Entry 6LT0 (electron microscopy, 3.20 A resolution); this record covers chains C and E of the 6 polymer chains in the assembly.

[Chain C]
Molecule: Guanine nucleotide exchange C9orf72
From: Homo sapiens
UniProtKB: Q96LT7 (CI072_HUMAN); residue numbers follow UniProt; this construct covers 1-481
Chain sequence (481 residues; row label = number of the first residue in the row):
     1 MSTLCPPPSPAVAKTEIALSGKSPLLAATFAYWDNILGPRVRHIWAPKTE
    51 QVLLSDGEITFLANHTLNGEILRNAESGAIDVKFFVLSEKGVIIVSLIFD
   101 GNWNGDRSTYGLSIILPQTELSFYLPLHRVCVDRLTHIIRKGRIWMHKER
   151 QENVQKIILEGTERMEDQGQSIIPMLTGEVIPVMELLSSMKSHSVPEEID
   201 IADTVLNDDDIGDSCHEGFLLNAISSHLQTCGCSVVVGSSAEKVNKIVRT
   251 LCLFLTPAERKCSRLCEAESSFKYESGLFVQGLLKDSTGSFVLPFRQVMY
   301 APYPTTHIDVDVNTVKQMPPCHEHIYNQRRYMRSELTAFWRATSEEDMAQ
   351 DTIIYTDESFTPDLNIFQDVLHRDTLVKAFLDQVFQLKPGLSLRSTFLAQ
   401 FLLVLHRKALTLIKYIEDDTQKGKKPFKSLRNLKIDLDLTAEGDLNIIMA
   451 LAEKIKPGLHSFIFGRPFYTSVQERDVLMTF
Unresolved in the structure: 1-12, 34-39, 72-77, 100-108, 150-171, 341-365, 466-481

[Chain E]
Molecule: Guanine nucleotide exchange protein SMCR8
From: Homo sapiens
UniProtKB: Q8TEV9 (SMCR8_HUMAN); numbering as in UniProt (aligned over 1-937)
Chain sequence (937 residues; each row starts with the number of its first residue):
     1 MISAPDVVAFTKEEEYEEEPYNEPALPEEYSVPLFPFASQGANPWSKLSG
    51 AKFSRDFILISEFSEQVGPQPLLTIPNDTKVFGTFDLNYFSLRIMSVDYQ
   101 ASFVGHPPGSAYPKLNFVEDSKVVLGDSKEGAFAYVHHLTLYDLEARGFV
   151 RPFCMAYISADQHKIMQQFQELSAEFSRASECLKTGNRKAFAGELEKKLK
   201 DLDYTRTVLHTETEIQKKANDKGFYSSQAIEKANELASVEKSIIEHQDLL
   251 KQIRSYPHRKLKGHDLCPGEMEHIQDQASQASTTSNPDESADTDLYTCRP
   301 AYTPKLIKAKSTKCFDKKLKTLEELCDTEYFTQTLAQLSHIEHMFRGDLC
   351 YLLTSQIDRALLKQQHITNFLFEDFVEVDDRMVEKQESIPSKPSQDRPPS
   401 SSLEECPIPKVLISVGSYKSSVESVLIKMEQELGDEEYKEVEVTELSSFD
   451 PQENLDYLDMDMKGSISSGESIEVLGTEKSTSVLSKSDSQASLTVPLSPQ
   501 VVRSKAVSHRTISEDSIEVLSTCPSEALIPDDFKASYPSAINEEESYPDG
   551 NEGAIRFQASISPPELGETEEGSIENTPSQIDSSCCIGKESDGQLVLPST
   601 PAHTHSDEDGVVSSPPQRHRQKDQGFRVDFSVENANPSSRDNSCEGFPAY
   651 ELDPSHLLASRDISKTSLDNYSDTTSYVSSVASTSSDRIPSAYPAGLSSD
   701 RHKKRAGQNALKFIRQYPFAHPAIYSLLSGRTLVVLGEDEAIVRKLVTAL
   751 AIFVPSYGCYAKPVKHWASSPLHIMDFQKWKLIGLQRVASPAGAGTLHAL
   801 SRYSRYTSILDLDNKTLRCPLYRGTLVPRLADHRTQIKRGSTYYLHVQSM
   851 LTQLCSKAFLYTFCHHLHLPTHDKETEELVASRQMSFLKLTLGLVNEDVR
   901 VVQYLAELLKLHYMQESPGTSHPMLRFDYVPSFLYKI
Unresolved in the structure: 1-56, 65-77, 111, 122-128, 141-147, 193-327, 375-700, 790-794, 937
From the paper describing this entry:
  - mutagenesis - T862A/F863A/H865A/L867A, E907A/K910A/Y913A/M914A: unchanged binding to WD repeat-containing protein 41

[Chain C / chain E interface]
Contacting residue pairs (6; chain C residue first):
  Pro319(C) - Arg823(E)
  Glu323(C) - Arg823(E)  salt bridge
  Gln368(C) - Asn896(E)  hydrogen bond
  Leu371(C) - Val895(E)  hydrophobic
  Arg431(C) - Asp832(E)  salt bridge
  Arg431(C) - Arg834(E)  hydrogen bond (side chain-backbone)
Other interface residues (no listed pair), chain C (6 interface residues in all): Pro320

[Overview]
The interface between chain C and chain E involves 6 residues on one side and 5 on the other; the contacts
include 2 hydrogen bonds and 2 salt bridges. Polar pairs include Glu323(C)-Arg823(E), Arg431(C)-Asp832(E) and
Gln368(C)-Asn896(E). From the paper: T862A/F863A/H865A/L867A and E907A/K910A/Y913A/M914A of chain E leave
binding to WD repeat-containing protein 41 unchanged.
Here chain C is Guanine nucleotide exchange C9orf72 and chain E is Guanine nucleotide exchange protein SMCR8,
both from Homo sapiens. Entry 6LT0 (cryo-EM structure of C9ORF72-SMCR8-WDR41) was determined by electron
microscopy.
